PDB entry 1NKH | X-ray diffraction, 2.00 A resolution | chains A and B

Chain A:
Name: Alpha-lactalbumin
From: Mus musculus
Notes: fragment: regulatory subunit of lactose synthase
Reference sequence: P29752 (LALBA_MOUSE); residues 1-123 here correspond to UniProt positions 21-143 (UniProt number = residue number + 20)
Chain sequence (123 residues; numbered 1 to 123; the number before each row is that of its first residue):
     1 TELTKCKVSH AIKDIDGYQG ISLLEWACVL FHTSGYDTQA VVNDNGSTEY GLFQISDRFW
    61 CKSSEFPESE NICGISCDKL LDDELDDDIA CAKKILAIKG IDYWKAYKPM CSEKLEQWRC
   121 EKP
Disulfide bonds: Cys6-Cys120, Cys28-Cys111, Cys61-Cys77, Cys73-Cys91
Metal / ion sites: Ca2+: Lys79, Asp82, Glu84, Asp87, Asp88

Chain B:
Name: Beta-1,4-galactosyltransferase
From: Bos taurus
Notes: EC 2.4.1.22, 2.4.1.90, 2.4.1.38; fragment: catalytic domain, residues 130-402
Reference sequence: P08037 (B4GT1_BOVIN); residue numbers follow UniProt; this construct covers 130-402
Chain sequence (286 residues; each row starts with the number of its first residue):
   117 ASMTGGQQMG RGSSLTACPE ESPLLVGPML IEFNIPVDLK LVEQQNPKVK LGGRYTPMDC
   177 ISPHKVAIII PFRNRQEHLK YWLYYLHPIL QRQQLDYGIY VINQAGESMF NRAKLLNVGF
   237 KEALKDYDYN CFVFSDVDLI PMNDHNTYRC FSQPRHISVA MDKFGFSLPY VQYFGGVSAL
   297 SKQQFLSING FPNNYWGWGG EDDDIYNRLA FRGMSVSRPN AVIGKCRMIR HSRDKKNEPN
   357 PQRFDRIAHT KETMLSDGLN SLTYMVLEVQ RYPLYTKITV DIGTPS
Disordered / not traced: 117-130
Disulfide bonds: Cys134-Cys176, Cys247-Cys266
Metal / ion sites: Mn2+: Asp254, Met344, His347 (together with UDP)
Small-molecule neighbours:
  - UDP (uridine-5'-diphosphate), molecule 1: Leu155, Lys156, Glu159, Gln192, Gln386, Tyr388, Pro389, Leu390, Tyr391, Lys393
  - UDP, molecule 2: Ile186, Pro187, Phe188, Arg189, Arg191, Phe226, Arg228, Asp252, Val253, Asp254, Lys279, Tyr289, Trp314, Met344, His347, Arg349, Asp350, Asn353
Swiss-Prot annotation at these positions:
  - binding site (UDP-alpha-D-galactose): Pro187 to Arg191, Phe226 to Arg228, Val253, Asp254, Trp314, His347 to Arg349
  - binding site (Mn(2+)): Asp254, His347
  - binding site (N-acetyl-D-glucosamine): Gly316 to Asp319, Arg359
What the authors report for this chain:
  - conformationally variable residues (loop rearrangement): Ile345 to His365
  - Mn2+ coordination: Asp254, Met344, His347
  - binding site for UDP: Asp252 (proposed by the authors, not directly observed)
  - binding site for tetraethylene glycol: Glu317, Asp318 (proposed by the authors, not directly observed)
  - binding site for UDP: Trp314

Interface between chain A and chain B:
Residue-residue contacts - 21 pairs, chain A then chain B:
  Phe31(A) - Phe280(B)  hydrophobic
  Phe31(A) - Pro285(B)  hydrophobic
  Phe31(A) - Tyr286(B)  hydrophobic
  His32(A) - Tyr286(B)
  His32(A) - Arg359(B)  hydrogen bond (backbone-side chain)
  His32(A) - Phe360(B)
  Asp44(A) - Pro357(B)
  Lys105(A) - Pro357(B)  hydrogen bond (side chain-backbone)
  Lys105(A) - Phe360(B)
  Ala106(A) - Phe360(B)  hydrophobic
  Pro109(A) - Phe360(B)
  Pro109(A) - Ile363(B)  hydrophobic
  Met110(A) - Tyr286(B)  hydrophobic
  Met110(A) - Gln288(B)
  Met110(A) - Asp319(B)
  Lys114(A) - Tyr322(B)
  Gln117(A) - Tyr286(B)
  Gln117(A) - Val287(B)  hydrogen bond (side chain-backbone)
  Gln117(A) - Gln288(B)  hydrogen bond
  Trp118(A) - Pro285(B)
  Trp118(A) - Tyr286(B)  hydrophobic
Interface residues without a listed pair, chain A (14 interface residues in all): Thr33, Val42, Asn43, Glu113
Interface residues without a listed pair, chain B (12 interface residues in all): Pro355

Summary:
14 residues of chain A and 12 residues of chain B are in contact; the contacts include 4 hydrogen bonds. Polar
pairs include His32(A)-Arg359(B), Lys105(A)-Pro357(B) and Gln117(A)-Val287(B). Ligands of chain B: UDP. From
the paper: a binding site for UDP at Asp252(B) and Trp314(B); a binding site for tetraethylene glycol at
Glu317(B) and Asp318(B).
Here chain A is Alpha-lactalbumin (Mus musculus) and chain B is Beta-1,4-galactosyltransferase (Bos taurus).
Entry 1NKH (Crystal structure of Lactose synthase complex with UDP and Manganese) was determined by X-ray
diffraction (same publication as 1NQI, 1NHE and 1NF5).
